2OH9 - chain A; structure by X-ray diffraction, 1.80 A resolution.

== Chain A ==
Protein: Myoglobin
From: Physeter catodon
Reference sequence: P02185 (MYG_PHYCA); residues 1-153 here = UniProt positions 1-153
Sequence (154 residues; each row starts with the number of its first residue; numbering starts at 0):
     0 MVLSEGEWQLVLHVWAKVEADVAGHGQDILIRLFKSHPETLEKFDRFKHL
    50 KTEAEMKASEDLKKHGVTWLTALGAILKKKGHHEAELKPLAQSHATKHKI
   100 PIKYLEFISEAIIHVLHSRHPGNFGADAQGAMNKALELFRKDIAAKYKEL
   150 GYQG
Sequence notes: initiating methionine (0); engineered mutation Trp68 (Val in P02185); conflict Asn122 (Asp in P02185)
Bound ions: heme Fe near His93 (its only coordinating residue here)
Small-molecule neighbours: heme (HEM): Leu32, Thr39, Lys42, Phe43, Arg45, His64, Thr67, Trp68, Ala71, Leu72, Leu89, Ser92, His93, His97, Ile99, Tyr103, Leu104, Ile107, Phe138

== Overview ==
Chain A binds heme.
Chain A is Myoglobin (Physeter catodon); the structure, Myoglobin cavity mutant V68W, was determined by X-ray
diffraction together with 2OH8, 2OHA and 2OHB from the same study.
